PDB entry 8WST | electron microscopy, 2.40 A resolution | chains B and N of the 6 polymer chains in the assembly

Chain B:
Molecule: Guanine nucleotide-binding protein G(I)/G(S)/G(T) subunit beta-1
Organism: Homo sapiens
UniProtKB: P62873 (GBB1_HUMAN); numbering as in UniProt (aligned over 2-340)
Sequence (349 residues; row label = number of the first residue in the row; numbers below 1 keep their minus sign (His-6 is residue -6)):
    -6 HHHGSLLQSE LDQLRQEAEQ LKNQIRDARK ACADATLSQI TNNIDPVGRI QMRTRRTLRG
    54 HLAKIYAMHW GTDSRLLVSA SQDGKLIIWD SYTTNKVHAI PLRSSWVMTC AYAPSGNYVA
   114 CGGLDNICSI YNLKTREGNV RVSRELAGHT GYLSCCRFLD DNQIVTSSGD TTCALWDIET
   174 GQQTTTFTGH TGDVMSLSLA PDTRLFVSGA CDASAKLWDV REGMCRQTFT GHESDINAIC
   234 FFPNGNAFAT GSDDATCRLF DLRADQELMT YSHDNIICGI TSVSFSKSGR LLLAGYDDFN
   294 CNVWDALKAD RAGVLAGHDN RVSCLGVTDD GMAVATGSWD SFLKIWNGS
Disordered / not traced: -6 to 3, 341-342
Sequence notes: expression tag (-6 to 1, 341-342)
Swiss-Prot annotation at these positions:
  - modified residue: Ser2 (N-acetylserine), His266 (Phosphohistidine)
  - natural variant: Leu30 (L30F: In MRD42; uncertain significance), Arg52 (R52G: In MRD42), Gly64 (G64V: In MRD42), Asp76 (D76E: In MRD42; D76G: In MRD42), Gly77 (G77S: In MRD42), Lys78 (K78R: In MRD42), Ile80 (I80N: In MRD42; I80T: In MRD42), His91 (H91R: In MRD42; uncertain significance), Ala92 (A92T: In MRD42), Pro94 (P94S: In MRD42), Leu95 (L95P: In MRD42), Arg96 (R96L: In MRD42), 5 further natural variant entries in UniProt

Chain N:
Molecule: NB35
Organism: Homo sapiens
Sequence (131 residues; numbered -1 to 129; the number before each row is that of its first residue; numbers below 1 keep their minus sign (Met-1 is residue -1)):
    -1 MAQVQLQESG GGLVQPGGSL RLSCAASGFT FSNYKMNWVR QAPGKGLEWV SDISQSGASI
    59 SYTGSVKGRF TISRDNAKNT LYLQMNSLKP EDTAVYYCAR CPAPFTRDCF DVTSTTYAYR
   119 GQGTQVTVSS H
Disordered / not traced: -1 to 0
Disulfides: Cys22-Cys96, Cys99-Cys107

How chain B and chain N interact:
Pairs across the interface (21):
  Arg8(B) - Gln120(N)
  Lys15(B) - Gln1(N)
  Lys15(B) - Gln3(N)  hydrogen bond
  Cys204(B) - Tyr117(N)  hydrogen bond (backbone-side chain)
  Asp205(B) - Ala116(N)
  Asp205(B) - Tyr117(N)
  Ala206(B) - Tyr117(N)  hydrogen bond (backbone-side chain)
  Thr223(B) - Gln1(N)
  His225(B) - Val2(N)
  Glu226(B) - Val2(N)
  Glu226(B) - Gly26(N)
  Glu226(B) - Phe27(N)
  Glu226(B) - Thr28(N)
  Glu226(B) - Tyr32(N)
  Glu226(B) - Arg98(N)  hydrogen bond (backbone-side chain)
  Ser227(B) - Tyr32(N)
  Ser227(B) - Pro100(N)  hydrogen bond (side chain-backbone)
  Ser227(B) - Tyr117(N)  hydrogen bond (backbone-side chain)
  Asp228(B) - Tyr117(N)  hydrogen bond (backbone-side chain)
  Asp247(B) - Tyr32(N)  hydrogen bond
  Asp247(B) - Pro102(N)
Other interface residues (no listed pair), chain B (14 interface residues in all): Glu12, Thr184, Asp246
Other interface residues (no listed pair), chain N (15 interface residues in all): Gln5, Ala101

Summary:
The interface between chain B and chain N involves 14 residues on one side and 15 on the other, with 8
hydrogen bonds. Polar pairs include Lys15(B)-Gln3(N), Cys204(B)-Tyr117(N) and Ala206(B)-Tyr117(N).
Here chain B is Guanine nucleotide-binding protein G(I)/G(S)/G(T) subunit beta-1 and chain N is NB35, both
from Homo sapiens. Entry 8WST (Cryo-EM structure of Melanin-Concentrating Hormone Receptor 2 with MCH) was
determined by electron microscopy.
